PDB entry 6MZI | electron microscopy, 3.46 A resolution | chains A and B of the 4 polymer chains in the assembly

[Chain A]
Protein: viral protein 1
Organism: Enterovirus D68
UniProtKB: A0A097BW12 (A0A097BW12_9ENTO); residues 1-297 here correspond to UniProt positions 565-861 (UniProt number = residue number + 564)
Chain sequence (297 residues; each row starts with the number of its first residue):
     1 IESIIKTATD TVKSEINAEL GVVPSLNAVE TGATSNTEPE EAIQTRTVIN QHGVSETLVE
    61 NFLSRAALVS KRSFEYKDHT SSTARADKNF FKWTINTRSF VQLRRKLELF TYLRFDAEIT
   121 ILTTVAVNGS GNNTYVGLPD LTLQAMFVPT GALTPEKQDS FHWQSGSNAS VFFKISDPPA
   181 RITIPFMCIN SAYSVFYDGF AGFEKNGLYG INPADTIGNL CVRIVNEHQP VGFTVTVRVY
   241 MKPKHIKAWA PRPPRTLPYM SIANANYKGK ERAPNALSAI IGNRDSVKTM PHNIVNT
Unresolved in the structure: 16-19, 78-86, 128-136, 290-297

[Chain B]
Protein: viral protein 3
Organism: Enterovirus D68
UniProtKB: A0A097BW12 (A0A097BW12_9ENTO); residues 1-247 here correspond to UniProt positions 318-564 (UniProt number = residue number + 317)
Chain sequence (247 residues; row label = number of the first residue in the row):
     1 GVPTYLLPGS GQFLTTDDHS SAPALPCFNP TPEMHIPGQV RNMLEVVQVE SMMEINNTES
    61 AVGMERLKVD ISALTDVDQL LFNIPLDIQL DGPLRNTLVG NISRYYTHWS GSLEMTFMFC
   121 GSFMAAGKLI LCYTPPGGSC PTTRETAMLG THIVWDFGLQ SSVTLIIPWI SGSHYRMFNN
   181 DAKSTNANVG YVTCFMQTNL IVPSESSDTC SLIGFIAAKD DFSLRLMRDS PDIGQLDHLH
   241 AAEAAYQ
Unresolved in the structure: 181-185, 236-237

[Chain A / chain B interface]
Pairs across the interface (156):
  A8(A) with D221(B); F222(B)
  T9(A) with D220(B), hydrogen bond (side chain-backbone); D221(B), hydrogen bond (side chain-backbone)
  N27(A) with T164(B), hydrogen bond
  V29(A) with E50(B); T116(B); S162(B)
  E30(A) with M118(B); S161(B); S162(B)
  A33(A) with E50(B)
  T34(A) with Q48(B); V49(B); E50(B), hydrogen bond (side chain-backbone)
  S35(A) with E114(B); T164(B), hydrogen bond
  T37(A) with I166(B); K219(B), hydrogen bond (backbone-side chain)
  E38(A) with D220(B)
  P39(A) with K219(B)
  A42(A) with I166(B), hydrophobic
  N50(A) with D221(B)
  H52(A) with H174(B), hydrogen bond (side chain-backbone); Y175(B); S223(B)
  G53(A) with S223(B)
  V54(A) with N42(B); L44(B), hydrophobic
  E56(A) with Y106(B), hydrogen bond (backbone-side chain); R225(B); L226(B), hydrogen bond (side chain-backbone); M227(B), hydrogen bond (side chain-backbone)
  T57(A) with N42(B), hydrogen bond; M43(B), hydrogen bond (backbone-backbone); L44(B); Y106(B); L224(B)
  L58(A) with R41(B); N42(B)
  V59(A) with V40(B); R41(B); N42(B)
  N61(A) with M227(B)
  F62(A) with M43(B), hydrophobic; Y105(B), hydrophobic; Y106(B); M227(B)
  R65(A) with T16(B); M227(B)
  A66(A) with T15(B), hydrogen bond (backbone-backbone)
  S70(A) with Y246(B), hydrogen bond
  K71(A) with Y246(B)
  R72(A) with Y246(B)
  D87(A) with Q247(B)
  F91(A) with Y246(B), hydrophobic
  K92(A) with Y246(B)
  W93(A) with Y246(B)
  T94(A) with A245(B)
  S99(A) with L239(B)
  V101(A) with I233(B); G234(B); Q235(B)
  Q102(A) with D229(B); S230(B); I233(B)
  R105(A) with N101(B); Y105(B), hydrogen bond; D232(B), salt bridge; I233(B)
  K106(A) with Y105(B); M227(B)
  L109(A) with I102(B), hydrophobic
  F110(A) with V40(B), hydrophobic; M43(B), hydrophobic
  R114(A) with T31(B), hydrogen bond (side chain-backbone); E33(B), salt bridge
  E118(A) with S21(B)
  T120(A) with F13(B)
  L122(A) with F13(B), hydrophobic
  A169(A) with A24(B)
  P178(A) with G11(B)
  R181(A) with F13(B); D17(B), salt bridge; S21(B)
  I182(A) with A22(B)
  T183(A) with S21(B), hydrogen bond; A22(B), hydrogen bond (backbone-backbone); P23(B); A24(B), hydrogen bond (backbone-backbone)
  P185(A) with F28(B), hydrophobic
  F186(A) with F28(B)
  M187(A) with L25(B), hydrophobic
  C188(A) with T31(B), hydrogen bond (backbone-side chain)
  I189(A) with T31(B)
  N190(A) with T31(B)
  S191(A) with P32(B), hydrogen bond (side chain-backbone); M34(B)
  Y240(A) with F13(B), hydrophobic
  K242(A) with D17(B)
  K244(A) with S21(B)
  K247(A) with E33(B), salt bridge; Q39(B)
  A248(A) with Q39(B); V40(B), hydrogen bond (backbone-backbone)
  W249(A) with I36(B), hydrogen bond (side chain-backbone); P37(B); G38(B); Q39(B)
  A250(A) with G38(B), hydrogen bond (backbone-backbone)
  P251(A) with V40(B); V46(B), hydrophobic
  P254(A) with N101(B)
  T256(A) with N96(B)
  M260(A) with H240(B), hydrogen bond (backbone-backbone)
  S261(A) with L239(B); H240(B), hydrogen bond (side chain-backbone)
  I262(A) with L239(B), hydrophobic; H240(B), hydrogen bond (backbone-backbone); A241(B)
  P274(A) with D91(B); R95(B)
  N275(A) with R95(B)
  S278(A) with V62(B); G63(B), hydrogen bond (backbone-backbone); R66(B)
  A279(A) with R66(B)
  I280(A) with E54(B); R95(B), hydrogen bond (backbone-side chain); N96(B)
  I281(A) with E54(B); N57(B); R66(B), hydrogen bond (backbone-side chain); D91(B); G92(B); R95(B); N96(B)
  G282(A) with N57(B)
  N283(A) with N57(B); T58(B); E59(B); R66(B), hydrogen bond
  R284(A) with I55(B); N57(B), hydrogen bond; N83(B), hydrogen bond (side chain-backbone)
  S286(A) with T58(B)
  V287(A) with I55(B); N56(B); T58(B); L81(B); F82(B); N83(B), hydrogen bond (backbone-backbone)
  K288(A) with L80(B); L81(B); N83(B)
  T289(A) with N83(B)
Other interface residues (no listed pair), chain A (94 interface residues in all): E2, G32, N36, I43, R98, Y112, F147, P179, I184, A192, L257, Y259, D285
Other interface residues (no listed pair), chain B (92 interface residues in all): D18, H19, P30, P85, P93, S110, Q160, V163, P168, F215, A217, H238, A242

[In short]
The interface between chain A and chain B involves 94 residues on one side and 92 on the other; the contacts
include 34 hydrogen bonds and 4 salt bridges. Polar contacts include R105(A)-D232(B), R114(A)-E33(B) and
R181(A)-D17(B).
Chain A is viral protein 1 and chain B is viral protein 3, both from Enterovirus D68; the structure, CryoEM
structure of human enterovirus D68 expanded 1 particle (pH 6.5, 4 degrees Celsius, 3 min), was determined by
electron microscopy (same publication as 6CRP, 6CRR, 6CRS, 6CRU, 6CS3, 6CS4 and 5 further entries).
